Entry 1YU7 (X-ray diffraction, 1.50 A resolution); this record covers chain X.

== Chain X ==
Protein: Villin
Source organism: Gallus gallus
Reference sequence: P02640 (VILI_CHICK); residues 10-76 here correspond to UniProt positions 760-826 (UniProt number = residue number + 750)
Amino-acid sequence (67 residues; row label = number of the first residue in the row):
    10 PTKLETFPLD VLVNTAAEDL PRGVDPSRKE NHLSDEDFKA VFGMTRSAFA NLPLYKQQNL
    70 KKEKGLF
Not modelled in the structure: 10-12
Sequence notes: engineered mutation Tyr64 (Trp814 in P02640)
Curated features (UniProtKB/Swiss-Prot):
  - region: Lys70 to Lys73 (Absolutely required for activity)

== Summary ==
Chain X is Villin (Gallus gallus); the structure, Crystal Structure of the W64Y mutant of Villin Headpiece,
was determined by X-ray diffraction (same publication as 1YU5 and 1YU8).
